Entry 7NA4 (X-ray diffraction, 1.84 A resolution); this record covers chain A.

# Chain A
Molecule: Isoform 11 of E3 ubiquitin-protein ligase Mdm2
Organism: Homo sapiens
Notes: EC 2.3.2.27
Reference sequence: Q00987 (MDM2_HUMAN), isoform Q00987-11; residues 17-125 here correspond to UniProt positions 23-131 (UniProt number = residue number + 6)
Amino-acid sequence (110 residues; numbered 16 to 125; the number before each row is that of its first residue):
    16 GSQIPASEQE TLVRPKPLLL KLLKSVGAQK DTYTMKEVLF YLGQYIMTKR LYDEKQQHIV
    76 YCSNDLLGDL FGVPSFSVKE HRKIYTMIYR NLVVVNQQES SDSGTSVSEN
Not modelled in the structure: 112-125
Differences from the reference sequence: expression tag (16)
Residues lining bound ligands: 1I9 (3-[4-(5-chloropyridin-3-yl)-2-[(R)-cyclopropyl(ethoxy)methyl]-3-{(1R)-1-[(1r,4R)-4-methylcyclohexyl]ethyl}-3H-imidazo[4,5-c]pyridin-6-yl]-1,2,4-oxadiazol-5(4H)-one): Leu54, Leu57, Gly58, Gln59, Ile61, Met62, Tyr67, Val75, Phe86, Phe91, Val93, Lys94, His96, Ile99, Tyr100, Ile103

# Overview
Chain A binds compound 1I9.
Chain A is Isoform 11 of E3 ubiquitin-protein ligase Mdm2 (Homo sapiens); the structure, HDM2 in complex with
compound 63, was determined by X-ray diffraction, deposited together with 7NA1, 7NA2 and 7NA3.
